1EV1 - chains 2 and 4 of the 4 polymer chains in the assembly; structure by X-ray diffraction, 3.55 A resolution.

== Chain 2 ==
Protein: Echovirus 1
Organism: Human echovirus 1
Notes: fragment: vp1, vp2, vp3, vp4
UniProtKB: O91734 (POLG_EC01F); residues 8-261 here correspond to UniProt positions 76-329 (UniProt number = residue number + 68)
Chain sequence (254 residues; numbered 8 to 261; the number before each row is that of its first residue):
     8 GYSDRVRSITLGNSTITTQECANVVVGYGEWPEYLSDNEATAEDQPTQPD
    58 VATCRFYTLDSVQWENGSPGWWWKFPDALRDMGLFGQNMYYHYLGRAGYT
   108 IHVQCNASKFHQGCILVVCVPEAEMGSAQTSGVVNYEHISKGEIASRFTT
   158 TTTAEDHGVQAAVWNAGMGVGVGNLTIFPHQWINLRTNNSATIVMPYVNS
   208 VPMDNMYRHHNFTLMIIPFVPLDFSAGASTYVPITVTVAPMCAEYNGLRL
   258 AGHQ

== Chain 4 ==
Protein: Echovirus 1
Organism: Human echovirus 1
Notes: fragment: vp1, vp2, vp3, vp4
UniProtKB: O91734 (POLG_EC01F); aligned to UniProt positions 22-89 over residues 2-69 (the alignment contains insertions or deletions, so no single offset holds)
Chain sequence (68 residues; row label = number of the first residue in the row):
     2 GAQVSTQKTGAHETSLSATGNSIIHYTNINYYKDAASNSANRQDFTQDPG
    52 KFTEPMKDVMIKTLPALN
Not modelled in the structure: 16-22

== Chain 2 / chain 4 interface ==
Residue-residue contacts (25):
  S10(2) - N69(4)  hydrogen bond (side chain-backbone)
  D11(2) - A67(4)
  D11(2) - L68(4)
  D11(2) - N69(4)  hydrogen bond (backbone-backbone)
  R12(2) - L68(4)
  R12(2) - N69(4)
  R14(2) - K58(4)
  R14(2) - D59(4)  salt bridge
  C28(2) - L68(4)
  A29(2) - L68(4)  hydrophobic
  N30(2) - M57(4)
  N30(2) - K58(4)
  N30(2) - D59(4)  hydrogen bond (side chain-backbone)
  N30(2) - M61(4)
  V31(2) - P56(4)
  V31(2) - M57(4)
  V31(2) - K58(4)  hydrogen bond (backbone-backbone)
  V32(2) - P56(4)
  V32(2) - M57(4)  hydrophobic
  V33(2) - P56(4)  hydrogen bond (backbone-backbone)
  V33(2) - K58(4)
  Y35(2) - K52(4)
  Y35(2) - F53(4)  hydrophobic
  W38(2) - K58(4)
  T194(2) - L68(4)
Also at the interface, not in a pair above, chain 2 (14 interface residues in all): G36

== Summary ==
The interface between chain 2 and chain 4 involves 14 residues on one side and 10 on the other, with 5
hydrogen bonds and 1 salt bridge. Polar pairs include R14(2)-D59(4), S10(2)-N69(4) and D11(2)-N69(4).
Chain 2 is Echovirus 1 and chain 4 is Echovirus 1, both from Human echovirus 1; the structure, ECHOVIRUS 1,
was determined by X-ray diffraction.
